PDB entry 2BAK | X-ray diffraction, 2.20 A resolution | chain A

Chain A:
Molecule: Mitogen-activated protein kinase 14
Source organism: Homo sapiens
Notes: EC 2.7.1.37
UniProt: Q16539 (MK14_HUMAN); residues 2-360 here correspond to UniProt positions 1-359 (UniProt number = residue number - 1)
Amino-acid sequence (365 residues; numbered -4 to 360; the number before each row is that of its first residue; numbers below 1 keep their minus sign (His-4 is residue -4)):
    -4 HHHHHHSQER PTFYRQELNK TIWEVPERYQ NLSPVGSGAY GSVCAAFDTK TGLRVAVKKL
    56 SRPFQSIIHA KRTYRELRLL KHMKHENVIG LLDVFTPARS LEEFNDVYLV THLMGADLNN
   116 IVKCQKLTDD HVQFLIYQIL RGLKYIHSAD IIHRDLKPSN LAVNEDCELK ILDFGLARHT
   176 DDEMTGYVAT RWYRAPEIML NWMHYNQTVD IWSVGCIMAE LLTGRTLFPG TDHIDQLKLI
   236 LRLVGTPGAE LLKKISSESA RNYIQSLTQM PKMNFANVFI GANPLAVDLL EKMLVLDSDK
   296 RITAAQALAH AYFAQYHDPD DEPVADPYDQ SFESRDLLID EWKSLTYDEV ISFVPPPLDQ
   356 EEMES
Unresolved in the structure: -4 to 4, 118-120, 171-182, 354-360
Differences from the reference sequence: expression tag (-4 to 1)
Small-molecule neighbours: MPAQ (AQZ; N-(3-{[7-methoxy-6-(2-pyrrolidin-1-ylethoxy)quinazolin-4-yl]amino}-4-methylphenyl)-2-morpholin-4-ylisonicotinamide): Val30, Gly31, Val38, Ala51, Val52, Lys53, Glu71, Leu74, Leu75, Met78, Val83, Ile84, Leu104, Thr106, His107, Leu108, Met109, Gly110, Ile141, His148, Ile166, Leu167, Asp168, Phe169
UniProt features mapped onto this chain:
  - binding site (ATP): Lys54
  - modified residue: Lys54 (N6-acetyllysine)

Summary:
Ligands of chain A: MPAQ. UniProt lists ATP-binding residue Lys54.
Chain A is Mitogen-activated protein kinase 14 (Homo sapiens); the structure, p38alpha MAP kinase bound to
MPAQ, was determined by X-ray diffraction, deposited together with 2BAJ, 2BAL and 2BAQ.
